Entry 6KKP (X-ray diffraction, 2.50 A resolution); this record covers chain A.

== Chain A ==
Molecule: DUF1987 domain-containing protein
From: Pseudomonas aeruginosa
UniProt: A0A072ZHB4 (A0A072ZHB4_PSEAI); numbering as in UniProt (aligned over 1-126)
Amino-acid sequence (127 residues; each row starts with the number of its first residue; numbering starts at 0):
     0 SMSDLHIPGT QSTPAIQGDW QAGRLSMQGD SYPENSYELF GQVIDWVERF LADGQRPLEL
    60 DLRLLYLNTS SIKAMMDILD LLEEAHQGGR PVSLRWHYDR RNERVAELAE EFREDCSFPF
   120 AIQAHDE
Unresolved in the structure: 0, 102-103, 124-126
Sequence notes: expression tag (0)
From the paper describing this entry:
  - mutagenesis - E33A: decreased catalytic activity

== Overview ==
From the paper: E33A reduces catalytic activity.
Chain A is DUF1987 domain-containing protein (Pseudomonas aeruginosa); the structure, The crystal structure of
apo-SiaC from Pseudomonas aeruginosa, was determined by X-ray diffraction, deposited together with 6KKO.
